PDB entry 7GV6 | X-ray diffraction, 1.75 A resolution | chains A and D

# Chain A
Name: B-cell lymphoma 6 protein
From: Homo sapiens
UniProt: P41182 (BCL6_HUMAN); residue numbers follow UniProt; this construct covers 5-129
Sequence (128 residues; numbered 2 to 129; the number before each row is that of its first residue):
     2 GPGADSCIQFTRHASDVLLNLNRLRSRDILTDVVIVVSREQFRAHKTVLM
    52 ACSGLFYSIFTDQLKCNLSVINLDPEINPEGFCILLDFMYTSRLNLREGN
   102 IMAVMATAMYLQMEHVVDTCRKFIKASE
Disordered / not traced: 2-5
Sequence notes: expression tag (2-4)
UniProt features mapped onto this chain:
  - mutagenesis: N21 (N21K: Abolishes interaction with NCOR2 and HDAC2, no effect on interaction with CTBP1 and transcriptional autoinhibition; when associated with A-116 and 376-Q--Q-379), S59 (S59A: Abolished ubiquitination by the SCF(FBXL17) complex), H116 (H116A: Abolishes interaction with NCOR2 and HDAC2, no effect on interaction with CTBP1 and transcriptional autoinhibition; when associated with K-21 and 376-Q--Q-379)
Residues lining bound ligands: A1ACA (5-[(5-bromo-2-chloropyrimidin-4-yl)amino]-1,3-dihydro-2H-indol-2-one): N21, R24, L25, M51, A52, C53, S54, G55, Y58, Q113, M114, E115

# Chain D
Name: WVIP tetrapeptide
Sequence (6 residues; numbered 0 to 5; the number before each row is that of its first residue; numbering starts at 0):
     0 XWVIPA
Modified / non-standard residues: ACE (acetyl group) at position 0

# How chain A and chain D interact
Contacting residue pairs (11):
  C8(A) - P4(D)
  I9(A) - W1(D)  hydrophobic
  I9(A) - V2(D)
  Q10(A) - ACE_0(D)
  Q10(A) - W1(D)
  Q10(A) - V2(D)  hydrogen bond (backbone-backbone)
  Q10(A) - P4(D)
  F11(A) - ACE_0(D)
  F11(A) - W1(D)
  T12(A) - ACE_0(D)  hydrogen bond (backbone-backbone)
  T12(A) - V2(D)
Other interface residues (no listed pair), chain D (5 interface residues in all): I3

# Summary
The chain A/chain D interface involves 5 residues from each chain, with 2 hydrogen bonds. The backbones
hydrogen-bond at Q10(A)-V2(D) and T12(A)-ACE_0(D). Chain A binds compound A1ACA. UniProt lists 3 mutagenesis
sites on chain A.
Here chain A is B-cell lymphoma 6 protein (Homo sapiens) and chain D is WVIP tetrapeptide. Entry 7GV6 (Crystal
Structure of B-cell lymphoma 6 protein BTB domain in complex with ligand 2 at 18.75 ...) was determined by
X-ray diffraction, deposited together with 7GUD, 7GUE, 7GUF, 7GUG, 7GUH, 7GUI and 126 further entries.
